PDB entry 7KGS | X-ray diffraction, 1.58 A resolution | chains A and B of the 3 polymer chains in the assembly

[Chain A]
Protein: MHC class I antigen
Organism: Homo sapiens
UniProt: Q861F7 (Q861F7_HUMAN); numbering as in UniProt (aligned over 1-278)
Sequence (278 residues; each row starts with the number of its first residue):
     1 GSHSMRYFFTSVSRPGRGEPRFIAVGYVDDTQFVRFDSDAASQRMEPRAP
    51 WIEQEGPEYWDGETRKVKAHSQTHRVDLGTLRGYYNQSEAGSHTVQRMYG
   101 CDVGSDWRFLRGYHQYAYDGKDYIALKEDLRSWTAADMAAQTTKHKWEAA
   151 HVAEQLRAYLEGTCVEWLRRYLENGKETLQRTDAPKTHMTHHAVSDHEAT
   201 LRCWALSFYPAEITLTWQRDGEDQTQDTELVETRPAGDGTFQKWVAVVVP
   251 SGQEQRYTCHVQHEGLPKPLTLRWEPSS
Disulfide bonds: C101-C164, C203-C259
Construct notes: conflict V245 (Ala in Q861F7)
Ion coordination: Cd2+ site 1: H151, E154, H191; Cd2+ site 2 near E198 (its only coordinating residue here)

[Chain B]
Protein: Beta-2-microglobulin
Organism: Homo sapiens
UniProt: P61769 (B2MG_HUMAN); residues 1-99 here correspond to UniProt positions 21-119 (UniProt number = residue number + 20)
Sequence (99 residues; row label = number of the first residue in the row):
     1 IQRTPKIQVYSRHPAENGKSNFLNCYVSGFHPSDIEVDLLKNGERIEKVE
    51 HSDLSFSKDWSFYLLYYTEFTPTEKDEYACRVNHVTLSQPKIVKWDRDM
Disulfide bonds: C25-C80
Swiss-Prot annotation at these positions:
  - modified residue: Q2 (Pyrrolidone carboxylic acid)
  - glycosylation: I1 (N-linked (Glc) (glycation) isoleucine), K19 (N-linked (Glc) (glycation) lysine), K41 (N-linked (Glc) (glycation) lysine), K48 (N-linked (Glc) (glycation) lysine), K58 (N-linked (Glc) (glycation) lysine), K91 (N-linked (Glc) (glycation) lysine), K94 (N-linked (Glc) (glycation) lysine)

[Interface between chain A and chain B]
Pairs across the interface (55):
  F8(A) - S55(B)
  F8(A) - F56(B)
  F9(A) - F56(B)
  T10(A) - L54(B)
  T10(A) - F56(B)
  T10(A) - F62(B)
  V12(A) - S33(B)
  I23(A) - L54(B)  hydrophobic
  V25(A) - D53(B)
  V25(A) - S55(B)
  Y27(A) - S55(B)
  Y27(A) - Y63(B)  hydrogen bond
  Q32(A) - D53(B)  hydrogen bond
  R35(A) - D53(B)  salt bridge
  Q96(A) - H31(B)  hydrogen bond
  Q96(A) - F56(B)
  Q96(A) - W60(B)  hydrogen bond (side chain-backbone)
  Q96(A) - F62(B)
  R97(A) - F56(B)
  Q115(A) - W60(B)
  Y116(A) - W60(B)
  A117(A) - W60(B)  hydrophobic
  D119(A) - I1(B)  hydrogen bond (backbone-backbone)
  D119(A) - H31(B)
  G120(A) - I1(B)
  G120(A) - R3(B)  hydrogen bond (backbone-side chain)
  G120(A) - H31(B)
  G120(A) - W60(B)
  D122(A) - W60(B)  hydrogen bond
  H192(A) - D98(B)  salt bridge
  R202(A) - D98(B)  hydrogen bond (side chain-backbone)
  W204(A) - D98(B)
  W204(A) - M99(B)
  L206(A) - P14(B)  hydrophobic
  V231(A) - Q8(B)
  E232(A) - K6(B)  salt bridge
  E232(A) - Q8(B)  hydrogen bond (backbone-side chain)
  E232(A) - Y26(B)
  E232(A) - S28(B)  hydrogen bond
  T233(A) - Y26(B)
  R234(A) - Q8(B)  hydrogen bond
  R234(A) - Y10(B)
  R234(A) - Y26(B)
  R234(A) - M99(B)  hydrogen bond (side chain-backbone)
  P235(A) - Y10(B)  hydrogen bond (backbone-side chain)
  P235(A) - N24(B)
  P235(A) - Y26(B)
  A236(A) - R12(B)  hydrogen bond (backbone-side chain)
  A236(A) - N24(B)  hydrogen bond (backbone-side chain)
  G237(A) - R12(B)
  G237(A) - L65(B)
  Q242(A) - Y10(B)
  Q242(A) - S11(B)  hydrogen bond (side chain-backbone)
  Q242(A) - R12(B)  hydrogen bond (side chain-backbone)
  W244(A) - M99(B)  hydrogen bond (side chain-backbone)
Other interface residues (no listed pair), chain A (35 interface residues in all): R48, T94, M98, K121, D238
Other interface residues (no listed pair), chain B (26 interface residues in all): H13, D59, R97

[Overview]
35 residues of chain A and 26 residues of chain B are in contact, with 18 hydrogen bonds and 3 salt bridges.
Polar pairs include R35(A)-D53(B), H192(A)-D98(B) and E232(A)-K6(B). The Cd2+ site 1 is built by H151(A),
E154(A) and H191(A).
Chain A is MHC class I antigen and chain B is Beta-2-microglobulin, both from Homo sapiens; the structure,
Crystal Structure of HLA-A*0201 in complex with SARS-CoV-2 N138-146, was determined by X-ray diffraction
together with 7KGO, 7KGP, 7KGQ, 7KGR and 7KGT from the same study.
